5NB3 - chains D and M of the 12 polymer chains in the assembly; structure by X-ray diffraction, 1.38 A resolution.

[Chain D]
Name: Phycoerythrin Alpha subunit
Organism: Phormidium rubidum A09DM
Reference sequence: A0A0E3W010 (A0A0E3W010_9CYAN); residue numbers follow UniProt; this construct covers 1-160
Amino-acid sequence (164 residues; numbered 1 to 164; the number before each row is that of its first residue):
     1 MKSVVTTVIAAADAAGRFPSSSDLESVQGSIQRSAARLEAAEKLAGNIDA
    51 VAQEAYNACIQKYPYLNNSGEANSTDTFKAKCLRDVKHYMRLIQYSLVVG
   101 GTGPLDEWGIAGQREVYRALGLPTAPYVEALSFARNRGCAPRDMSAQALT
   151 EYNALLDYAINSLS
Metal / ion sites: Na+ site 1: Asn-161, Ser-164 (shared with Ser-47(M) of chain M); Na+ site 2 near Ser-164 (its only coordinating residue here)
Ligand contacts:
  - phycoerythrobilin (PEB), molecule 1: Leu-24, Glu-25, Gln-28
  - phycoerythrobilin (PEB), molecule 2: Arg-33, Gln-147, Thr-150, Glu-151
  - phycoerythrobilin (PEB), molecule 3: Lys-43, Leu-44, Asn-47, Ala-50, Val-51, Glu-54, Arg-137, Gly-138, Cys-139, Arg-142, Asp-143, Met-144, Tyr-152
  - phycoerythrobilin (PEB), molecule 4: Cys-59, Leu-66, Ala-72, Asn-73, Phe-78, Lys-81, Cys-82, Arg-84, Asp-85, Val-86, His-88, Tyr-89, Leu-92, Trp-108, Val-116, Tyr-117, Leu-120, Leu-122, Pro-123, Pro-126, Tyr-127

[Chain M]
Name: Phycoerythrin Beta subunit
Organism: Phormidium rubidum A09DM
Reference sequence: A0A0E4G455 (A0A0E4G455_9CYAN); residues 8-184 here correspond to UniProt positions 1-177 (UniProt number = residue number - 7)
Amino-acid sequence (184 residues; each row starts with the number of its first residue):
     1 MLDAFSRAVVQADASTSVVADMGALKQFIAEGNRRLDAVNAIASNASCMV
    51 SDAVAGMICENQGLIQAGGNCYPNRRMAACLRDAEIILRYVTYALLAGDA
   101 SVLDDRCLNGLKETYAALGVPTTSTVRAVQIMKAQAAAHIKDTPSEARAG
   151 GKLRKMGSPVVEDRCASLVAEASSYFDRVISALS
Modified positions: Asn-70 (N-methyl asparagine; MEN)
Metal / ion sites: Na+: Ser-47 (shared with Asn-161(D), Ser-164(D) of chain D)
Ligand contacts:
  - phycoerythrobilin (PEB), molecule 1: Ala-30, Asn-33, Arg-34, Leu-36, Asp-37, Ala-38, Ile-140, Lys-141, Asp-142, Ser-158, Pro-159, Val-160, Val-161, Arg-164, Cys-165, Leu-168
  - phycoerythrobilin (PEB), molecule 2: Asn-45, Cys-48, Met-49, Asp-52, Ala-55, Gly-56, Cys-59, Glu-60, Arg-127, Ile-131, Ala-134, Gln-135, Ala-138, His-139, Thr-143, Pro-144, Ser-145, Arg-148, Ala-149, Lys-152, Leu-153, Arg-154
  - phycoerythrobilin (PEB), molecule 3: Met-57, Leu-64, Asn-70, Cys-71, Arg-75, Arg-76, Ala-79, Cys-80, Arg-82, Asp-83, Ile-86, Tyr-90, Arg-106, Cys-107, Leu-111, Thr-114, Tyr-115, Leu-118, Val-120, Pro-121, Ser-124, Thr-125, Ala-128
  - phycoerythrobilin (PEB), molecule 4: Ile-58, Ile-65, Tyr-72, Pro-73, Asn-74, Met-77

[Interface between chain D and chain M]
Residue-residue contacts (13; chain D residue first):
  Ser-132(D) / Arg-154(M)  hydrogen bond
  Arg-135(D) / Arg-154(M)
  Arg-135(D) / Lys-155(M)  hydrogen bond (side chain-backbone)
  Arg-135(D) / Met-156(M)
  Asn-136(D) / Arg-154(M)  hydrogen bond
  Ala-154(D) / Asn-40(M)
  Asp-157(D) / Ser-44(M)
  Asp-157(D) / Arg-154(M)  salt bridge
  Asn-161(D) / Ala-43(M)  hydrogen bond (side chain-backbone)
  Asn-161(D) / Ser-44(M)  hydrogen bond (side chain-backbone)
  Asn-161(D) / Ala-46(M)
  Asn-161(D) / Ser-47(M)  hydrogen bond
  Ser-164(D) / Ser-47(M)
Interface residues without a listed pair, chain D (9 interface residues in all): Thr-150, Ile-160
Interface residues without a listed pair, chain M (10 interface residues in all): Asn-45, Leu-153

[Summary]
Chain D and chain M form an interface of 9 and 10 residues respectively; the contacts include 6 hydrogen bonds
and 1 salt bridge. Polar pairs include Asp-157(D)/Arg-154(M), Ser-132(D)/Arg-154(M) and Arg-135(D)/Lys-155(M).
One phycoerythrobilin molecule is bound between chain D and chain M.
Chain D is Phycoerythrin Alpha subunit and chain M is Phycoerythrin Beta subunit, both from Phormidium rubidum
A09DM; the structure, High resolution C-phycoerythrin from marine cyanobacterium Phormidium sp. A09DM at pH
7.5, was determined by X-ray diffraction together with 5NB4 from the same study.
